Entry 6EGV (electron microscopy, 3.18 A resolution); this record covers chains B and C of the 4 polymer chains in the assembly.

== Chain B ==
Name: structural protein VP2
Source organism: Sacbrood virus
Reference sequence: Q6ITS8 (Q6ITS8_9VIRU); residues 1-239 here correspond to UniProt positions 104-342 (UniProt number = residue number + 103)
Chain sequence (239 residues; numbered 1 to 239; the number before each row is that of its first residue):
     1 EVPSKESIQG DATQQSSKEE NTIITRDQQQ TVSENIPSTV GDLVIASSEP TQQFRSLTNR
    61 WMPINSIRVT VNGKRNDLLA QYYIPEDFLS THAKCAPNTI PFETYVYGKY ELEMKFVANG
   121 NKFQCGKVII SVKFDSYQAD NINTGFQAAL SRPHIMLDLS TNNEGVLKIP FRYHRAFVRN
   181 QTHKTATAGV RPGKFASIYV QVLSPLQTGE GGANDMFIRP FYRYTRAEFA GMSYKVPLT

== Chain C ==
Name: structural protein VP3
Source organism: Sacbrood virus
Reference sequence: A0A2I6HDZ6 (A0A2I6HDZ6_9VIRU); residues 1-273 here correspond to UniProt positions 429-701 (UniProt number = residue number + 428)
Chain sequence (273 residues; row label = number of the first residue in the row):
     1 DKPKDVSSIT IIPKPRLGFP HGKGKSDAVA MRVNPVALTS FQDVSAYPDE PRTTLDIARI
    61 WGLRSTFNWG SGDEHGKELF NTVLDPGLRF YDQDYEGQIT PMEYVTGLYN FWSGPIELRF
   121 DFVSNAFHTG TVIISAEYNR SSTNTDECQS HSTYTKTFHL GEQKSVHFTV PYIYDTVVRR
   181 NTASAYLPVT DYDKVDNVSR AQAMGIRAES KMRVKVRVVN VLRPVASTTS TIEVLVYMRG
   241 GKNYALHGLK QSTYWPSNSV VPIDSFPPDG YDP

== Interface between chain B and chain C ==
Pairs across the interface (57; chain B residue first):
  I36(B) with D49(C)
  P37(B) with Y47(C); P48(C); D49(C)
  T39(B) with Y47(C), hydrogen bond
  V40(B) with D43(C)
  G41(B) with D43(C)
  R75(B) with T66(C), hydrogen bond; E233(C), salt bridge; L235(C)
  N76(B) with Q98(C), hydrogen bond
  K122(B) with N125(C), hydrogen bond (backbone-side chain); F127(C)
  F123(B) with N125(C); F127(C), hydrophobic; S227(C); T228(C), hydrogen bond (backbone-side chain)
  Q124(B) with N125(C), hydrogen bond (backbone-side chain)
  C125(B) with V123(C); S124(C); T229(C)
  G126(B) with V123(C)
  K127(B) with V123(C)
  N141(B) with N258(C), hydrogen bond (backbone-side chain)
  I142(B) with S259(C)
  G145(B) with Q98(C)
  F146(B) with L63(C), hydrophobic; Q98(C), hydrogen bond (backbone-side chain)
  Q147(B) with G62(C); L63(C), hydrogen bond (side chain-backbone); Q98(C), hydrogen bond (side chain-backbone); I99(C); T100(C)
  L150(B) with L63(C), hydrophobic; Y237(C), hydrophobic
  S151(B) with I60(C); P101(C)
  M156(B) with Y237(C)
  D158(B) with K164(C), salt bridge
  S160(B) with S124(C), hydrogen bond (side chain-backbone); N125(C); K164(C), hydrogen bond
  T161(B) with K164(C)
  R172(B) with Y47(C); D49(C), salt bridge; E50(C), salt bridge
  L203(B) with Y237(C)
  S204(B) with V123(C); E233(C), hydrogen bond
  P205(B) with E233(C)
  Q207(B) with T231(C); I232(C)
  T208(B) with T229(C)
  G209(B) with S227(C); T228(C); T229(C)
  E210(B) with A226(C)
Interface residues without a listed pair, chain B (37 interface residues in all): E34, S38, D42, I45, F171
Interface residues without a listed pair, chain C (33 interface residues in all): V44, W61, F122, H128

== In short ==
Chain B and chain C form an interface of 37 and 33 residues respectively; the contacts include 13 hydrogen
bonds and 4 salt bridges. Polar pairs include R75(B)-E233(C), D158(B)-K164(C) and R172(B)-D49(C).
Chain B is structural protein VP2 and chain C is structural protein VP3, both from Sacbrood virus; the
structure, Sacbrood virus of honeybee, was determined by electron microscopy together with 5LSF, 5OYP, 6EGX,
6EH1 and 6EIW from the same study.
